PDB entry 7XFZ | electron microscopy, 3.00 A resolution | chains C and G of the 8 polymer chains in the assembly

# Chain C
Name: Csf2
Organism: Pseudomonas aeruginosa
Amino-acid sequence (348 residues; row label = number of the first residue in the row):
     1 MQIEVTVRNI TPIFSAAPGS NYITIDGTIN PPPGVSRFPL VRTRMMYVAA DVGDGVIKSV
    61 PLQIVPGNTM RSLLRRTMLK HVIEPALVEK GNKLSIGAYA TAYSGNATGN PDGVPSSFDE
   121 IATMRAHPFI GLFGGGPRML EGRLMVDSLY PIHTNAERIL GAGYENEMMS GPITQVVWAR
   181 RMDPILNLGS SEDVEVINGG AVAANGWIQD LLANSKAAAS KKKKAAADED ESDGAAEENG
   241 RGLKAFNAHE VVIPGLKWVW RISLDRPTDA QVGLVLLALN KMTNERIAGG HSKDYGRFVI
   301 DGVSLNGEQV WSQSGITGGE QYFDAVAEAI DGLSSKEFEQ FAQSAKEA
Unresolved in the structure: 224-238, 345-348

# Chain G
Molecule: NTS
Sequence (22 nucleotides; numbered 1 to 22; the number before each row is that of its first residue):
     1 AACACCCTTT CTGGATTTAT TT

# How chain C and chain G interact
Contacting residue pairs (15):
  Ser20(C) - DA19(G)  base contact
  Asn21(C) - DA19(G)  base contact
  Asn30(C) - DA19(G)  base contact
  Arg42(C) - DT21(G)  hydrogen bond to the base
  Thr43(C) - DT21(G)  base contact
  Arg44(C) - DT21(G)  base contact
  Met45(C) - DT21(G)  base contact
  Tyr47(C) - DT20(G)  base contact
  Ser59(C) - DT20(G)  hydrogen bond to the base
  Pro61(C) - DT21(G)  sugar contact
  Gln63(C) - DT21(G)  base contact
  Pro172(C) - DT22(G)  phosphate contact
  Thr174(C) - DT22(G)  hydrogen bond to the phosphate
  Glu250(C) - DT21(G)  base contact
  Ile253(C) - DT22(G)  base contact
Interface residues without a listed pair, chain C (17 interface residues in all): Ile173, Gln175

# Overview
The interface between chain C and chain G involves 17 residues on one side and 4 on the other, with 3 hydrogen
bonds. Among the polar pairs are Arg42(C)-DT21(G), Ser59(C)-DT20(G) and Thr174(C)-DT22(G).
Chain C is Csf2 (Pseudomonas aeruginosa) and chain G is NTS; the structure, CryoEM structure of type IV-A
Csf-crRNAsp14-dsDNA ternary complex, was determined by electron microscopy together with 7XF1, 7XG0, 7XG1,
7XG2, 7XG3 and 7XG4 from the same study.
